PDB entry 6S02 | X-ray diffraction, 1.87 A resolution | chain A

[Chain A]
Protein: Heat shock protein 70
From: Plasmodium falciparum (isolate 3D7)
UniProtKB: K7NTP5 (K7NTP5_PLAF7); residue numbers follow UniProt; this construct covers 29-419
Amino-acid sequence (393 residues; numbered 27 to 419; the number before each row is that of its first residue):
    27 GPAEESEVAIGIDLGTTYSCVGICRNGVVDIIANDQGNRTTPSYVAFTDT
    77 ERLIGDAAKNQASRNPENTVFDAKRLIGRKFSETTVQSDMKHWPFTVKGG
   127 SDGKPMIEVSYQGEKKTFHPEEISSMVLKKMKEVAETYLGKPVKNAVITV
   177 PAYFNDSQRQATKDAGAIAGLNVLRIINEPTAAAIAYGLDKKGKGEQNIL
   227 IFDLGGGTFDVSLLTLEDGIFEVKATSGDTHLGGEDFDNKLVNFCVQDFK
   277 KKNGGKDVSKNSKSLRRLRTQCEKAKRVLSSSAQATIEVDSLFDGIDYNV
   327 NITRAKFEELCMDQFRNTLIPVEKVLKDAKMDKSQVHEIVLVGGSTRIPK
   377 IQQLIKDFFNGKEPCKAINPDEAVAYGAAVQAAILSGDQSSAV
Not modelled in the structure: 27-33, 216-220, 417-419
Sequence notes: expression tag (27-28)
Metal / ion sites: Mg2+: Asp39, Tyr44 (together with ADP)
Ligand contacts: ADP (adenosine-5'-diphosphate): Gly41, Thr42, Thr43, Tyr44, Gly231, Gly232, Gly233, Thr234, Gly260, Glu261, Glu299, Lys302, Arg303, Ser306, Gly369, Gly370, Ser371, Arg373, Ile374, Asp397
What the authors report for this chain:
  - specificity-determining residues: Glu33, Val34, Arg51, Lys155 (proposed by the authors, not directly observed)

[Overview]
Bound to chain A: ADP. Asp39 and Tyr44 form the Mg2+ site. The paper reports specificity determinants Glu33,
Val34 and Arg51 among others.
Chain A is Heat shock protein 70 (Plasmodium falciparum (isolate 3D7)); the structure, Plasmodium falciparum
Hsp70-x chaperone nucleotide binding domain - ADP bound state, was determined by X-ray diffraction (same
publication as 6RZQ and 6RZY).
